PDB entry 7MKD | electron microscopy, 3.20 A resolution | chains I and J of the 9 polymer chains in the assembly

== Chain I ==
Molecule: DNA-directed RNA polymerase subunit beta
Organism: Escherichia coli
Notes: EC 2.7.7.6
Reference sequence: P0A8V4 (RPOB_ECO57); residues 1-1342 here = UniProt positions 1-1342
Chain sequence (1342 residues; numbered 1 to 1342; the number before each row is that of its first residue):
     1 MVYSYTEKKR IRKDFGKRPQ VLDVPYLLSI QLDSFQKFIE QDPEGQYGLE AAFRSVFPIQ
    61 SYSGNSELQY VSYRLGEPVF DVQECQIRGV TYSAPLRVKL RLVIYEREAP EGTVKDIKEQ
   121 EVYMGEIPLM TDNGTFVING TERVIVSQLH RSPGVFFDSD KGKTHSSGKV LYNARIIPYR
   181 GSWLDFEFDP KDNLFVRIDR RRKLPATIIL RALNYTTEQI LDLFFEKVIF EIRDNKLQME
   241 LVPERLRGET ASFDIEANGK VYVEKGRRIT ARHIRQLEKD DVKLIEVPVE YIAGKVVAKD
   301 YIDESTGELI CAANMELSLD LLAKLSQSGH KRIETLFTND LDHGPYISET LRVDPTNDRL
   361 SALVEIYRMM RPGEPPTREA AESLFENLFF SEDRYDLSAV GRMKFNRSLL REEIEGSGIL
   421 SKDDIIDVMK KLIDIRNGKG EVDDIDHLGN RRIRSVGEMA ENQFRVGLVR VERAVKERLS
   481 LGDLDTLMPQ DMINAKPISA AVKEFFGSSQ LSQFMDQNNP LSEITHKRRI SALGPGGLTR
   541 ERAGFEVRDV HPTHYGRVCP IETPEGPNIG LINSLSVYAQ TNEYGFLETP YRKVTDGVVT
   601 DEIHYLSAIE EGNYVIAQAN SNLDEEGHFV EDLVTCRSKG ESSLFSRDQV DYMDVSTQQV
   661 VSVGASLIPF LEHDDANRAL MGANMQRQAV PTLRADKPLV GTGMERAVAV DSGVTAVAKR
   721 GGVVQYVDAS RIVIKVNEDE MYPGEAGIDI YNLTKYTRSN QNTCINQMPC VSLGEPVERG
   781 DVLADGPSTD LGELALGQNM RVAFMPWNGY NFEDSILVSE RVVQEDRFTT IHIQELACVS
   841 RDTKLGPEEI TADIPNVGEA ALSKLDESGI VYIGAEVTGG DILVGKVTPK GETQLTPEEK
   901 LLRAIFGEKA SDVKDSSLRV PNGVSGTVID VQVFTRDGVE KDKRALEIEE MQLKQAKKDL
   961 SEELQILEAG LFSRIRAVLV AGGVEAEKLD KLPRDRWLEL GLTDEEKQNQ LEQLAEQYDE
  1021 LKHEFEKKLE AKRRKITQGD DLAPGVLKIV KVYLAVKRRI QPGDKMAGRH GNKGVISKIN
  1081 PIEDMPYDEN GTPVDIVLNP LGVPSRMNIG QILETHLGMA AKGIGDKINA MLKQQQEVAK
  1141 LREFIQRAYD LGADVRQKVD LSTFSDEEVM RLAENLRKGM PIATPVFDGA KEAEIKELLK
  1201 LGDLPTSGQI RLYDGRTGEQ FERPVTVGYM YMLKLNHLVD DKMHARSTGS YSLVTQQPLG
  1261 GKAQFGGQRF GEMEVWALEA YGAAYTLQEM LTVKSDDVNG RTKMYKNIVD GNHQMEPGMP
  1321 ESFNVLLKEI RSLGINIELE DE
Not modelled in the structure: 1, 1342
Swiss-Prot annotation at these positions:
  - modified residue (N6-acetyllysine): Lys1022, Lys1200
Small-molecule neighbours:
  - chapso (1N7), molecule 1: Gln46, Tyr47, Tyr179, Ser398, Ala399, Val400, Arg452, Glu458, Glu461, Glu583, Tyr584
  - chapso (1N7), molecule 2: Gln725, Tyr726, Glu962, Ile966, Ala969
Reported in the primary citation:
  - binding site for Nontemplate strand of lambda PR promoter DNA: Arg371
  - binding site for Template strand of lambda PR promoter DNA: Arg470, Lys496

== Chain J ==
Molecule: DNA-directed RNA polymerase subunit beta'
Organism: Escherichia coli
Notes: EC 2.7.7.6
Reference sequence: A0A4S1NBU2 (A0A4S1NBU2_ECOLX); numbering as in UniProt (aligned over 1-1407)
Chain sequence (1407 residues; row label = number of the first residue in the row):
     1 MKDLLKFLKA QTKTEEFDAI KIALASPDMI RSWSFGEVKK PETINYRTFK PERDGLFCAR
    61 IFGPVKDYEC LCGKYKRLKH RGVICEKCGV EVTQTKVRRE RMGHIELASP TAHIWFLKSL
   121 PSRIGLLLDM PLRDIERVLY FESYVVIEGG MTNLERQQIL TEEQYLDALE EFGDEFDAKM
   181 GAEAIQALLK SMDLEQECEQ LREELNETNS ETKRKKLTKR IKLLEAFVQS GNKPEWMILT
   241 VLPVLPPDLR PLVPLDGGRF ATSDLNDLYR RVINRNNRLK RLLDLAAPDI IVRNEKRMLQ
   301 EAVDALLDNG RRGRAITGSN KRPLKSLADM IKGKQGRFRQ NLLGKRVDYS GRSVITVGPY
   361 LRLHQCGLPK KMALELFKPF IYGKLELRGL ATTIKAAKKM VEREEAVVWD ILDEVIREHP
   421 VLLNRAPTLH RLGIQAFEPV LIEGKAIQLH PLVCAAYNAD FDGDQMAVHV PLTLEAQLEA
   481 RALMMSTNNI LSPANGEPII VPSQDVVLGL YYMTRDCVNA KGEGMVLTGP KEAERLYRSG
   541 LASLHARVKV RITEYEKDAN GELVAKTSLK DTTVGRAILW MIVPKGLPYS IVNQALGKKA
   601 ISKMLNTCYR ILGLKPTVIF ADQIMYTGFA YAARSGASVG IDDMVIPEKK HEIISEAEAE
   661 VAEIQEQFQS GLVTAGERYN KVIDIWAAAN DRVSKAMMDN LQTETVINRD GQEEKQVSFN
   721 SIYMMADSGA RGSAAQIRQL AGMRGLMAKP DGSIIETPIT ANFREGLNVL QYFISTHGAR
   781 KGLADTALKT ANSGYLTRRL VDVAQDLVVT EDDCGTHEGI MMTPVIEGGD VKEPLRDRVL
   841 GRVTAEDVLK PGTADILVPR NTLLHEQWCD LLEENSVDAV KVRSVVSCDT DFGVCAHCYG
   901 RDLARGHIIN KGEAIGVIAA QSIGEPGTQL TMRTFHIGGA ASRAAAESSI QVKNKGSIKL
   961 SNVKSVVNSS GKLVITSRNT ELKLIDEFGR TKESYKVPYG AVLAKGDGEQ VAGGETVANW
  1021 DPHTMPVITE VSGFVRFTDM IDGQTITRQT DELTGLSSLV VLDSAERTAG GKDLRPALKI
  1081 VDAQGNDVLI PGTDMPAQYF LPGKAIVQLE DGVQISSGDT LARIPQESGG TKDITGGLPR
  1141 VADLFEARRP KEPAILAEIS GIVSFGKETK GKRRLVITPV DGSDPYEEMI PKWRQLNVFE
  1201 GERVERGDVI SDGPEAPHDI LRLRGVHAVT RYIVNEVQDV YRLQGVKIND KHIEVIVRQM
  1261 LRKATIVNAG SSDFLEGEQV EYSRVKIANR ELEANGKVGA TYSRDLLGIT KASLATESFI
  1321 SAASFQETTR VLTEAAVAGK RDELRGLKEN VIVGRLIPAG TGYAYHQDRM RRRAAGEAPA
  1381 APQVTAEDAS ASLAELLNAG LGGSDNE
Not modelled in the structure: 1-15, 932-947, 1127-1134, 1376-1407
Differences from the reference sequence: conflict Val1384 (Met in A0A4S1NBU2)
Bound ions: Zn2+ site 1: Cys70, Cys72, Cys85; Mg2+: Asp460, Asp462, Asp464; Zn2+ site 2: Cys814, Cys888, Cys895, Cys898
Small-molecule neighbours: chapso (1N7): Leu255, Asp256, Arg259

== Chain I / chain J interface ==
Pairs across the interface (322; chain I residue first):
  Phe545(I) with Leu788(J), hydrophobic
  Arg548(I) with Arg780(J); Leu788(J)
  Asp549(I) with Pro750(J)
  Val550(I) with Thr776(J); His777(J)
  His551(I) with Phe773(J)
  Tyr555(I) with Val769(J)
  Cys559(I) with Arg780(J)
  Pro560(I) with Phe773(J), hydrophobic; Thr776(J); Arg780(J), hydrogen bond (backbone-side chain)
  Ile561(I) with Thr776(J)
  Thr563(I) with Arg780(J)
  Gly566(I) with Ala787(J)
  Ile569(I) with Leu783(J), hydrophobic
  Gly570(I) with Arg780(J)
  Asn573(I) with Arg780(J)
  Gln618(I) with Val769(J); Leu770(J)
  Asn620(I) with Asn768(J); Val769(J)
  Ser642(I) with Leu770(J)
  Thr657(I) with Val769(J)
  Val660(I) with Val769(J), hydrophobic
  Leu671(I) with Tyr772(J)
  Glu672(I) with Gly766(J); Leu767(J), hydrogen bond (backbone-backbone)
  His673(I) with Phe763(J), hydrogen bond (side chain-backbone); Arg764(J); Glu765(J); Gly766(J)
  Asp674(I) with Phe763(J); Tyr772(J)
  Asp675(I) with Phe763(J); Tyr772(J), hydrogen bond (backbone-side chain)
  Ala676(I) with Tyr772(J); Ser775(J); Ala779(J), hydrophobic
  Asn677(I) with Ala779(J); Leu783(J)
  Ala679(I) with Tyr772(J)
  Leu680(I) with Leu783(J), hydrophobic
  Phe804(I) with Ala637(J); Ser638(J), hydrogen bond (backbone-side chain)
  Met805(I) with Ala633(J); Gly636(J)
  Pro806(I) with Asp505(J); Ala633(J); Ala637(J)
  Asn808(I) with Pro359(J); Ala633(J)
  Gly809(I) with Val357(J); Pro359(J); Phe629(J)
  Tyr810(I) with Pro359(J)
  Phe812(I) with Val357(J), hydrophobic; Pro451(J); Phe461(J), hydrophobic; Ser503(J); Gln504(J), hydrogen bond (backbone-side chain); Phe629(J), hydrophobic
  Glu813(I) with Asp460(J); Phe461(J); Gln504(J); Arg731(J), salt bridge
  Asp814(I) with Phe461(J); Asp462(J)
  Ser815(I) with Val357(J); Phe461(J)
  Arg841(I) with Gly257(J)
  Lys844(I) with Phe49(J)
  Gln894(I) with Lys76(J); Arg77(J)
  Pro1062(I) with Ala446(J)
  Gly1063(I) with Thr356(J); Ala446(J)
  Lys1065(I) with Asp462(J)
  Lys1073(I) with Asp462(J)
  Gly1074(I) with Phe461(J)
  Val1075(I) with Val354(J), hydrophobic; Thr356(J); Phe461(J), hydrogen bond (backbone-backbone); Gly463(J)
  Ile1076(I) with Thr356(J)
  Asn1099(I) with Gln504(J)
  Pro1100(I) with Ala637(J); Val639(J); Met725(J), hydrophobic
  Leu1101(I) with Gln504(J); Ala730(J); Arg731(J)
  Pro1104(I) with Met725(J), hydrophobic; Gln736(J)
  Ser1105(I) with Arg731(J); Gln736(J)
  Arg1106(I) with Arg731(J)
  Met1107(I) with Gln736(J); Gln739(J); Leu740(J), hydrophobic
  Ile1109(I) with Ile641(J), hydrophobic; Met644(J), hydrophobic; Leu740(J), hydrophobic; Phe763(J)
  Ile1112(I) with Val639(J), hydrophobic; Gly640(J)
  Leu1113(I) with Ile641(J), hydrophobic
  His1116(I) with Ile641(J)
  Phe1187(I) with Leu767(J); Tyr772(J), hydrophobic
  Glu1192(I) with Arg764(J), salt bridge
  Lys1196(I) with Asp642(J), salt bridge
  Ser1207(I) with Asp642(J)
  Gln1209(I) with Val639(J); Gly640(J)
  Glu1219(I) with Arg538(J), salt bridge; Arg634(J), salt bridge
  Phe1221(I) with Ala633(J)
  Glu1222(I) with Tyr512(J), hydrogen bond; Arg634(J); Ser635(J); Gly636(J)
  Arg1223(I) with Tyr512(J); Ser635(J); Gly636(J); Ala637(J); Phe719(J), hydrogen bond (side chain-backbone); Ser721(J), hydrogen bond
  Val1225(I) with Gly636(J); Ser638(J)
  Thr1226(I) with Ser638(J), hydrogen bond (backbone-side chain); Val639(J), hydrogen bond (side chain-backbone); Gly640(J)
  Val1239(I) with Val354(J), hydrophobic; Lys445(J)
  Asp1240(I) with Lys445(J)
  Lys1242(I) with Arg352(J); Gln465(J)
  Met1243(I) with Arg352(J); Ser353(J); Lys371(J); Met372(J); Lys445(J)
  His1244(I) with Gly351(J); Arg352(J), hydrogen bond (backbone-backbone)
  Ala1245(I) with Ser350(J); Gly351(J); Met372(J), hydrophobic; Glu375(J)
  Arg1246(I) with Asp348(J), salt bridge; Tyr349(J), hydrogen bond (backbone-backbone); Ser350(J), hydrogen bond (backbone-backbone); Glu375(J); Leu376(J)
  Ser1247(I) with Asp348(J); Tyr349(J); Glu375(J), hydrogen bond
  Tyr1251(I) with Asp348(J), hydrogen bond
  Leu1253(I) with Arg99(J), hydrogen bond (backbone-side chain); Pro251(J), hydrophobic; Val253(J), hydrophobic
  Val1254(I) with Arg99(J), hydrogen bond (backbone-side chain); Arg337(J)
  Thr1255(I) with Arg337(J); Asn341(J)
  Gln1256(I) with Arg99(J)
  Gln1257(I) with Asn341(J), hydrogen bond (side chain-backbone); Lys345(J)
  Pro1258(I) with Arg346(J); Asp348(J)
  Leu1259(I) with Arg346(J)
  Phe1265(I) with Glu375(J)
  Gly1267(I) with Arg346(J), hydrogen bond (backbone-side chain); Val347(J); Ser350(J)
  Gln1268(I) with Arg346(J); Val347(J), hydrogen bond (backbone-backbone); Ser350(J), hydrogen bond (backbone-side chain); Gly351(J); Arg352(J), hydrogen bond; Ala467(J)
  Arg1269(I) with Arg339(J); Gln340(J), hydrogen bond (side chain-backbone); Gly344(J), hydrogen bond (side chain-backbone); Lys345(J); Arg346(J)
  Phe1270(I) with Gly344(J); Lys345(J), hydrogen bond (backbone-backbone); Val347(J), hydrophobic; His469(J)
  Glu1272(I) with Leu343(J); Arg798(J), salt bridge
  Met1273(I) with Thr428(J)
  Glu1274(I) with Asn424(J); Ala426(J); Thr428(J), hydrogen bond; Ile434(J)
  Val1275(I) with Leu343(J)
  Trp1276(I) with Arg798(J); Val801(J); Val917(J); Gln921(J)
  Ala1277(I) with Thr428(J); Gln921(J)
  Leu1278(I) with Met484(J), hydrophobic
  Glu1279(I) with Ala914(J); Val917(J); Leu1347(J); Val1351(J)
  Ala1280(I) with Arg431(J); Ile918(J); Gln921(J)
  Tyr1281(I) with Arg431(J), hydrogen bond (side chain-backbone); Ile434(J), hydrogen bond (side chain-backbone); Leu483(J); Met484(J), hydrophobic; Asn489(J), hydrogen bond
  Gly1282(I) with Leu483(J); Gly1360(J); Thr1361(J), hydrogen bond (backbone-backbone)
  Ala1283(I) with Glu479(J); Leu483(J); Met484(J), hydrophobic
  Ala1284(I) with Glu479(J), hydrogen bond (backbone-side chain); Leu1356(J); Gly1362(J)
  Tyr1285(I) with Glu475(J); Glu479(J), hydrogen bond (backbone-side chain); Leu1356(J), hydrophobic; Thr1361(J)
  Thr1286(I) with Ala476(J); Glu479(J), hydrogen bond (backbone-side chain)
  Leu1287(I) with Val1351(J), hydrophobic; Ile1357(J), hydrophobic
  Gln1288(I) with Leu1356(J)
  Glu1289(I) with Val470(J); Pro471(J); Leu472(J), hydrogen bond (side chain-backbone); Thr473(J), hydrogen bond (side chain-backbone); Ala476(J)
  Met1290(I) with Val347(J)
  Leu1291(I) with Lys345(J); Val1351(J), hydrophobic
  Thr1292(I) with Gly1354(J)
  Lys1294(I) with Asp348(J); Val470(J), hydrogen bond (side chain-backbone); Leu472(J)
  Ser1295(I) with Lys345(J); Arg346(J), hydrogen bond (side chain-backbone)
  Asp1296(I) with Lys345(J)
  Met1304(I) with Leu472(J), hydrophobic
  Tyr1305(I) with Tyr349(J); Pro379(J), hydrophobic; Tyr382(J)
  Ile1308(I) with Pro379(J), hydrophobic; Phe380(J), hydrophobic
  Val1309(I) with Pro379(J); Gly383(J); Glu386(J)
  His1313(I) with Phe380(J); Leu472(J); Thr473(J); Leu474(J); Gln477(J)
  Gly1318(I) with Gly1354(J)
  Met1319(I) with Val1353(J)
  Pro1320(I) with Val1353(J)
  Glu1321(I) with Arg99(J), salt bridge
  Ser1322(I) with Asn341(J); Leu342(J)
  Phe1323(I) with Ile20(J), hydrophobic; Leu342(J); Ile1352(J), hydrophobic
  Val1325(I) with Arg99(J); Leu249(J), hydrophobic; Arg337(J)
  Leu1326(I) with Phe338(J), hydrophobic; Leu342(J), hydrophobic
  Lys1328(I) with Glu100(J); Met102(J); Leu245(J); Leu249(J)
  Glu1329(I) with Leu245(J); Met330(J); Ile331(J); Arg337(J), salt bridge
  Ile1330(I) with Ile331(J), hydrophobic; Leu1332(J), hydrophobic
  Arg1331(I) with Trp33(J)
  Ser1332(I) with Pro243(J); Leu245(J); Tyr269(J); Leu327(J)
  Leu1333(I) with Trp115(J), hydrophobic; Leu307(J); Leu327(J), hydrophobic
  Gly1334(I) with Ala25(J), hydrogen bond (backbone-backbone); His113(J), hydrogen bond (backbone-side chain)
  Ile1335(I) with Ile22(J), hydrophobic; Ala23(J); Phe116(J), hydrophobic; Ala1336(J), hydrophobic
  Asn1336(I) with Lys21(J); Ile22(J); Ala23(J), hydrogen bond (backbone-backbone); Leu24(J); Ala25(J); Met29(J), hydrogen bond; Trp33(J)
  Ile1337(I) with Ile20(J), hydrophobic; Lys21(J)
  Glu1338(I) with Ile20(J); Lys21(J), salt bridge
  Leu1339(I) with Phe17(J), hydrophobic; Ala19(J)
  Glu1340(I) with Asp18(J); Ala19(J), hydrogen bond (backbone-backbone); Lys21(J); Arg1341(J), salt bridge
  Asp1341(I) with Glu16(J); Phe17(J); Asp18(J)
Also at the interface, not in a pair above, chain I (158 interface residues in all): Pro552, His554, Glu565, Arg637, Trp807, Gln1061, Ser1077, Val1103, Pro1224, Thr1248, Gly1260, Gly1271, Arg1301, Asp1310, Gln1314, Met1315
Also at the interface, not in a pair above, chain J (176 interface residues in all): Pro246, Asp248, Asp256, Ile355, Tyr360, Lys378, Ile394, Leu422, Arg425, His430, Leu432, Gln435, Ala459, Leu508, Tyr537, Ala632, Asp643, Asn720, Met724, Ile774, Ala784, Thr797, Glu913, Arg1355

== In short ==
Chain I and chain J form an interface of 158 and 176 residues respectively, with 44 hydrogen bonds and 11 salt
bridges. Polar contacts include Glu813(I)-Arg731(J), Glu1192(I)-Arg764(J) and Lys1196(I)-Asp642(J). The paper
reports a binding site for Template strand of lambda PR promoter DNA at Arg470(I) and Lys496(I); a binding
site for Nontemplate strand of lambda PR promoter DNA at Arg371(I).
Here chain I is DNA-directed RNA polymerase subunit beta and chain J is DNA-directed RNA polymerase subunit
beta', both from Escherichia coli. Entry 7MKD (Cryo-EM structure of Escherichia coli RNA polymerase bound to
lambda PR promoter DNA (class 1)) was determined by electron microscopy, deposited together with 7MKE, 7MKI
and 7MKJ.
